PDB entry 4Y87 | X-ray diffraction, 3.10 A resolution | chains A and B

Chain A (and B):
Molecule: High affinity cGMP-specific 3', 5'-cyclic phosphodiesterase 9A
From: Homo sapiens
Notes: EC 3.1.4.35; chain B of this document is another copy of the same molecule, construct and numbering; everything in this record applies to it too
Reference sequence: O76083 (PDE9A_HUMAN), isoform O76083-2; numbering as in UniProt (aligned over 1-533)
Sequence (533 residues; row label = number of the first residue in the row):
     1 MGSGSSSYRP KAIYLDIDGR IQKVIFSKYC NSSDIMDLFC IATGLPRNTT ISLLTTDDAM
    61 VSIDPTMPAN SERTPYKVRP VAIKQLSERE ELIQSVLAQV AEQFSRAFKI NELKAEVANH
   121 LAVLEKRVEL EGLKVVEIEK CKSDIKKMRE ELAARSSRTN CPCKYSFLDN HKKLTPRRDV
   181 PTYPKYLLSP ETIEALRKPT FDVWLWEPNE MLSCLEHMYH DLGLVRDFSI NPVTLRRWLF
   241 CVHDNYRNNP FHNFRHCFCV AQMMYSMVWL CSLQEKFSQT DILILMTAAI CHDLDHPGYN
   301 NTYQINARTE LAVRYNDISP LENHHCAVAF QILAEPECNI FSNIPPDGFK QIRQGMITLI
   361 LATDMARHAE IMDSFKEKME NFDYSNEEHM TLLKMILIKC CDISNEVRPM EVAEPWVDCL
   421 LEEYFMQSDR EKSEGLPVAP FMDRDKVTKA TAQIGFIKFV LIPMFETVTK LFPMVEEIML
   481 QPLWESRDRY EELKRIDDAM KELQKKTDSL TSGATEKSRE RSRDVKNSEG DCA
Disordered / not traced: 1-184, 507-533 (chain B: 1-180, 507-533)
Swiss-Prot annotation at these positions:
  - mutagenesis: Glu466 (E466A: Decreased affinity and catalytic activity for cGMP and cAMP), Leu480 (L480A: Induces a 6-9 fold change in inhibitory sensitivity by BAY-73-9961)
Metal / ion sites: Zn2+: His256, His292, Asp293, Asp402; Mg2+ near Asp293 (its only coordinating residue here)
Small-molecule neighbours: 49E (6-{[(1R)-1-(4-chlorophenyl)ethyl]amino}-1-cyclopentyl-1,5-dihydro-4H-pyrazolo[3,4-d]pyrimidin-4-one): Phe251, His252, Met365, Ile403, Leu420, Tyr424, Phe441, Ala452, Gln453, Phe456, Val460
From the paper describing this entry:
  - binding site for 49E: Met365, Phe441, Gln453, Phe456
  - specificity-determining residues: Phe441, Ala452 (by similarity / conservation)

How chain A and chain B interact:
Contacting residue pairs - 28 pairs, chain A then chain B:
  Asn306(A) - Lys350(B)
  Arg308(A) - Phe349(B)
  Ala312(A) - Arg353(B)  hydrogen bond (backbone-side chain)
  Val313(A) - Ala327(B)
  Val313(A) - Arg353(B)
  Arg314(A) - Arg314(B)
  Arg314(A) - Tyr315(B)  hydrogen bond (backbone-side chain)
  Arg314(A) - Ala327(B)
  Tyr315(A) - Arg314(B)  hydrogen bond (side chain-backbone)
  Tyr315(A) - Tyr315(B)  hydrophobic
  Asn316(A) - Asn323(B)  hydrogen bond (side chain-backbone)
  Asn316(A) - Cys326(B)
  Asn316(A) - Ala327(B)
  Asn316(A) - Arg353(B)
  Asn316(A) - Ile357(B)
  Asp317(A) - Arg353(B)  salt bridge
  Asn323(A) - Asn316(B)  hydrogen bond
  Cys326(A) - Asn316(B)
  Ala327(A) - Val313(B)
  Ala327(A) - Arg314(B)
  Ala327(A) - Asn316(B)
  Gln331(A) - Val313(B)
  Phe349(A) - Arg308(B)
  Arg353(A) - Ala312(B)  hydrogen bond (side chain-backbone)
  Arg353(A) - Val313(B)
  Arg353(A) - Asn316(B)
  Arg353(A) - Asp317(B)  salt bridge
  Ile357(A) - Asn316(B)
Also at the interface, not in a pair above, chain A (19 interface residues in all): Ile318, Phe330, Lys350, Leu361
Also at the interface, not in a pair above, chain B (19 interface residues in all): Asn306, Ile318, Phe330, Gln331, Leu361

In short:
The chain A/chain B interface involves 19 residues from each chain; the contacts include 6 hydrogen bonds and
2 salt bridges. Polar contacts include Asp317(A)-Arg353(B), Ala312(A)-Arg353(B) and Arg314(A)-Tyr315(B). Bound
to chain A: compound 49E. From the paper: a binding site for 49E at Met365(A), Phe441(A) and Gln453(A) among
others; specificity determinants Phe441(A) and Ala452(A).
Both chains are High affinity cGMP-specific 3', 5'-cyclic phosphodiesterase 9A (Homo sapiens). Entry 4Y87
(Crystal structure of phosphodiesterase 9 in complex with (R)-C33
(6-{[(1R)-1-(4-chlorophenyl)ethyl]amino}-1-cyclopentyl-1,5-dihydro-4H-pyrazolo[3,4-d]pyrimidin-4-one)) was
determined by X-ray diffraction (same publication as 4Y86 and 4Y8C).
